8F7X - chains R and P of the 6 polymer chains in the assembly; structure by electron microscopy, 3.28 A resolution.

== Chain R ==
Name: Nociceptin receptor
Source organism: Homo sapiens
UniProtKB: P41146 (OPRX_HUMAN); numbering as in UniProt (aligned over 2-370)
Chain sequence (369 residues; each row starts with the number of its first residue):
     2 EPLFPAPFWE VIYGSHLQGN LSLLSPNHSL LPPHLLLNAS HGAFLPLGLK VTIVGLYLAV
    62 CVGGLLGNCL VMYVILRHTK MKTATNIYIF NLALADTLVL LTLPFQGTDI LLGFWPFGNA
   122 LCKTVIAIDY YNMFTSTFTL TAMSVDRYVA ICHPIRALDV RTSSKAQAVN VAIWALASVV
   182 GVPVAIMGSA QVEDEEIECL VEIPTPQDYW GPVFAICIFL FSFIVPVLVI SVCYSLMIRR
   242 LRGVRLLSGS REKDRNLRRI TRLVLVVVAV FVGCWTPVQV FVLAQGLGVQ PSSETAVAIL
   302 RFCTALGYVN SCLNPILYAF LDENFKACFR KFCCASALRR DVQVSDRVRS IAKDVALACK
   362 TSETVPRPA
Not modelled in the structure: 2-48, 334-370
Disulfide bonds: Cys123-Cys200

== Chain P ==
Name: Nociceptin
UniProtKB: Q13519 (PNOC_HUMAN); residues 1-14 here correspond to UniProt positions 130-143 (UniProt number = residue number + 129)
Chain sequence (14 residues; row label = number of the first residue in the row):
     1 FGGFTGARKS ARKL

== Interface between chain R and chain P ==
Contacting residue pairs - 27 pairs, chain R then chain P:
  Gln107(R) - Phe4(P)
  Asp110(R) - Phe4(P)
  Asp110(R) - Arg8(P)  salt bridge
  Gly114(R) - Arg8(P)  hydrogen bond (backbone-side chain)
  Val126(R) - Phe4(P)  hydrophobic
  Ile127(R) - Phe4(P)  hydrophobic
  Asp130(R) - Phe1(P)  hydrogen bond (side chain-backbone)
  Tyr131(R) - Phe1(P)  hydrophobic
  Met134(R) - Phe1(P)  hydrophobic
  Glu194(R) - Lys9(P)  salt bridge
  Glu194(R) - Lys13(P)  salt bridge
  Glu199(R) - Arg8(P)  salt bridge
  Glu199(R) - Lys9(P)  salt bridge
  Cys200(R) - Phe4(P)
  Leu201(R) - Lys9(P)
  Ile219(R) - Phe1(P)  hydrophobic
  Val279(R) - Phe1(P)  hydrophobic
  Val283(R) - Phe1(P)  hydrophobic
  Gln286(R) - Thr5(P)
  Gln291(R) - Ser10(P)
  Gln291(R) - Leu14(P)
  Pro292(R) - Ser10(P)
  Pro292(R) - Ala11(P)
  Ser293(R) - Leu14(P)
  Leu301(R) - Gly2(P)
  Thr305(R) - Phe1(P)
  Tyr309(R) - Phe1(P)  hydrogen bond (side chain-backbone)
Interface residues without a listed pair, chain R (30 interface residues in all): Phe115, Trp116, Gln192, Ile198, Val202, Gln280, Val298, Arg302
Interface residues without a listed pair, chain P (14 interface residues in all): Gly3, Gly6, Ala7, Arg12

== Summary ==
30 residues of chain R face 14 of chain P across their interface, with 3 hydrogen bonds and 5 salt bridges.
Among the polar pairs are Asp110(R)-Arg8(P), Glu194(R)-Lys9(P) and Glu194(R)-Lys13(P).
Here chain R is Nociceptin receptor (Homo sapiens) and chain P is Nociceptin. Entry 8F7X (Gi bound nociceptin
receptor in complex with nociceptin peptide) was determined by electron microscopy (same publication as 8F7Q,
8F7R, 8F7S and 8F7W).
